PDB entry 2QR0 | X-ray diffraction, 3.50 A resolution | chains A and C of the 6 polymer chains in the assembly

Chain A:
Name: Fab-Fragment Light Chain
Organism: Homo sapiens
Notes: antibody fragment or engineered binder
Amino-acid sequence (213 residues; numbered 1 to 211 plus 2 insertion-coded residues; the number before each row is that of its first residue; a row labelled like 94A-94B holds insertion residues (94A, then the next letters in order)):
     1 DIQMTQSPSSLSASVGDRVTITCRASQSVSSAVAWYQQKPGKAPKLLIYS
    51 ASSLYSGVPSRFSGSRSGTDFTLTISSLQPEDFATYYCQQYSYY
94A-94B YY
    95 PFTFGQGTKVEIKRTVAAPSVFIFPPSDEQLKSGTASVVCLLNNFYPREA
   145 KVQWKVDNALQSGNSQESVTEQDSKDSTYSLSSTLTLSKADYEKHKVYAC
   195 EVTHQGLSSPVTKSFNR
Cystine bridges: Cys-23/Cys-88, Cys-134/Cys-194

Chain C:
Name: Vascular endothelial growth factor A
Organism: Homo sapiens
UniProt: P15692 (VEGFA_HUMAN); residues 13-109 here correspond to UniProt positions 39-135 (UniProt number = residue number + 26)
Amino-acid sequence (97 residues; numbered 13 to 109; the number before each row is that of its first residue):
    13 EVVKFMDVYQRSYCHPIETLVDIFQEYPDEIEYIFKPSCVPLMRCGGCCN
    63 DEGLECVPTEESNITMQIMRIKPHQGQHIGEMSFLQHNKCECRPKKD
Not modelled in the structure: 108-109
Cystine bridges: Cys-26/Cys-68, Cys-57/Cys-102, Cys-61/Cys-104

Interface between chain A and chain C:
Residue-residue contacts - 4 pairs, chain A then chain C:
  Ser-28(A) / Tyr-25(C)  hydrogen bond
  Tyr-93(A) / Phe-17(C)  hydrophobic
  Tyr-94(A) / Met-18(C)
  Tyr-94(A) / Tyr-21(C)  hydrophobic
Other interface residues (no listed pair), chain A (6 interface residues in all): Ser-30, Ser-31, Tyr-94A
Other interface residues (no listed pair), chain C (6 interface residues in all): Gln-22, Asp-63

In short:
The chain A/chain C interface involves 6 residues from each chain; the contacts include 1 hydrogen bond. Its
one hydrogen-bonded contact is Ser-28(A)/Tyr-25(C).
Here chain A is Fab-Fragment Light Chain and chain C is Vascular endothelial growth factor A, both from Homo
sapiens. Entry 2QR0 (Structure of VEGF complexed to a Fab containing TYR and SER in the CDRs) was determined
by X-ray diffraction.
